1LHG - chains L and H of the 3 polymer chains in the assembly; structure by X-ray diffraction, 2.25 A resolution.

== Chain L ==
Name: Alpha-thrombin
From: Homo sapiens
Notes: EC 3.4.21.5
UniProtKB: P00734 (THRB_HUMAN); the construct lacks a stretch of the UniProt sequence, so the offset changes along the chain: -5 to 0 = UniProt 328-333; 1-14 = UniProt 336-349; 15-18 = UniProt 360-363
Sequence (36 residues; row label = number of the first residue in the row; a row labelled like 14A-14J holds insertion residues (14A, then the next letters in order); numbers below 1 keep their minus sign (Thr-5 is residue -5)):
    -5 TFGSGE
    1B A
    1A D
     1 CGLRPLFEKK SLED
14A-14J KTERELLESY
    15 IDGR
Disordered / not traced: -5 to 0, 15-18

== Chain H ==
Name: Alpha-thrombin
From: Homo sapiens
Notes: EC 3.4.21.5
UniProtKB: P00734 (THRB_HUMAN); the construct lacks a stretch of the UniProt sequence and is renumbered around it, so the offset changes along the chain: 16-36 = UniProt 364-384; 37-60 = UniProt 386-409; 61-77 = UniProt 419-435; 78-97 = UniProt 437-456; 7 more segments
Sequence (259 residues; numbered 16 to 247 plus 31 insertion-coded residues; 4 numbers in that range are skipped by the numbering (no residue carries them; nothing is unmodelled there); the number before each row is that of its first residue; a row labelled like 60A-60I holds insertion residues (60A, then the next letters in order)):
    16 IVEGSDAEIG MSPWQVMLFR K
   36A S
    37 PQELLCGASL ISDRWVLTAA HCLL
60A-60I YPPWDKNFT
    61 ENDLLVRIGK HSRTRYE
   77A R
    78 NIEKISMLEK IYIHPRYNWR
   97A E
    98 NLDRDIALMK LKKPVAFSDY IHPVCLPDRE TA
129A-129C ASL
   130 LQAGYKGRVT GWGNLKE
146A-146H TWTANVGK
   150 GQPSVLQVVN LPIVERPVCK DSTRIRITDN MFCAG
  184A Y
   185 KP
186A-186D DEGK
   187 RGDACEGDSG GPFVMKSP
204A-204B FN
   205 NRWYQMGIVS WGE
   219 GCD
  221A R
   222 DGKYGFYTHV FRLKKWIQKV IDQFGE
Disordered / not traced: 146A-146H, 246-247
Disulfide bonds: Cys42-Cys58, Cys168-Cys182, Cys191-Cys220
Glycans and other covalent adducts: ac-(D)phe-pro-borohomoornithine-oh (DI5) linked to Ser195
Small-molecule neighbours: ac-(D)phe-pro-borohomoornithine-oh (DI5): His57, Tyr60A, Trp60D, Glu97A, Asn98, Leu99, Ile174, Asp189, Ala190, Cys191, Glu192, Gly193, Asp194, Val213, Ser214, Trp215, Gly216, Glu217, Gly219, Cys220

== How chain L and chain H interact ==
Disulfides between the chains: Cys1(L)-Cys122(H)
Pairs across the interface (55; chain L residue first):
  Cys1(L) - Pro120(H)
  Cys1(L) - Val121(H)
  Cys1(L) - Cys122(H)  disulfide
  Cys1(L) - Arg206(H)  hydrogen bond (backbone-side chain)
  Asp1A(L) - His119(H)  salt bridge
  Asp1A(L) - Arg206(H)
  Ala1B(L) - Arg206(H)  hydrogen bond (backbone-side chain)
  Gly2(L) - Trp29(H)
  Gly2(L) - Pro120(H)  hydrogen bond (backbone-backbone)
  Gly2(L) - Cys122(H)
  Gly2(L) - Arg206(H)
  Gly2(L) - Trp207(H)  hydrogen bond (backbone-backbone)
  Leu3(L) - His119(H)  hydrogen bond (backbone-side chain)
  Leu3(L) - Arg206(H)
  Arg4(L) - Met26(H)  hydrogen bond (side chain-backbone)
  Arg4(L) - Pro28(H)
  Arg4(L) - Trp29(H)
  Arg4(L) - Arg137(H)
  Arg4(L) - Trp207(H)
  Pro5(L) - Ser115(H)
  Pro5(L) - Asp116(H)
  Pro5(L) - His119(H)
  Leu6(L) - Asp116(H)
  Leu6(L) - Tyr117(H)  hydrophobic
  Phe7(L) - Glu23(H)
  Phe7(L) - Ile24(H)
  Phe7(L) - Gly25(H)
  Phe7(L) - Met26(H)  hydrophobic
  Glu8(L) - Lys202(H)  salt bridge
  Glu8(L) - Asn205(H)
  Glu8(L) - Trp207(H)  hydrogen bond
  Lys9(L) - His119(H)
  Asp14(L) - Glu23(H)
  Asp14(L) - Met26(H)
  Asp14(L) - Arg137(H)  salt bridge
  Lys14A(L) - Glu23(H)  salt bridge
  Thr14B(L) - Arg137(H)  hydrogen bond
  Thr14B(L) - Asn159(H)  hydrogen bond
  Glu14C(L) - Arg137(H)
  Glu14C(L) - Lys202(H)  salt bridge
  Glu14E(L) - Lys135(H)  salt bridge
  Glu14E(L) - Asn159(H)  hydrogen bond
  Glu14E(L) - Tyr184A(H)  hydrogen bond
  Leu14F(L) - Lys135(H)
  Leu14F(L) - Asn159(H)
  Leu14F(L) - Trp207(H)  hydrophobic
  Leu14G(L) - Lys202(H)
  Ser14I(L) - Gly133(H)
  Ser14I(L) - Tyr134(H)
  Ser14I(L) - Lys135(H)  hydrogen bond (side chain-backbone)
  Tyr14J(L) - Tyr134(H)  hydrophobic
  Tyr14J(L) - Lys135(H)  hydrogen bond (side chain-backbone)
  Tyr14J(L) - Met201(H)  hydrophobic
  Tyr14J(L) - Lys202(H)
  Tyr14J(L) - Pro204(H)  hydrophobic
Other interface residues (no listed pair), chain H (26 interface residues in all): Gly136

== Summary ==
The interface between chain L and chain H involves 20 residues on one side and 26 on the other, with 1
disulfide bond, 13 hydrogen bonds and 6 salt bridges. Among the polar pairs are Asp1A(L)-His119(H),
Glu8(L)-Lys202(H) and Lys14A(L)-Glu23(H). Ac-(D)phe-pro-borohomoornithine-oh is covalently linked to
Ser195(H).
Here chain L is Alpha-thrombin and chain H is Alpha-thrombin, both from Homo sapiens. Entry 1LHG (Human
alpha-thrombin complexed with ac-(d)phe-pro-boroornithine-oh) was determined by X-ray diffraction together
with 1LHC, 1LHD, 1LHE and 1LHF from the same study.
